Entry 5A7F (X-ray diffraction, 1.86 A resolution); this record covers chain A.

Chain A:
Name: Liver carboxylesterase 1
Source organism: Homo sapiens
Notes: EC 3.1.1.1, 3.1.1.56
UniProtKB: P23141-3 (EST1_HUMAN); numbering as in UniProt (aligned over 21-552)
Chain sequence (532 residues; row label = number of the first residue in the row):
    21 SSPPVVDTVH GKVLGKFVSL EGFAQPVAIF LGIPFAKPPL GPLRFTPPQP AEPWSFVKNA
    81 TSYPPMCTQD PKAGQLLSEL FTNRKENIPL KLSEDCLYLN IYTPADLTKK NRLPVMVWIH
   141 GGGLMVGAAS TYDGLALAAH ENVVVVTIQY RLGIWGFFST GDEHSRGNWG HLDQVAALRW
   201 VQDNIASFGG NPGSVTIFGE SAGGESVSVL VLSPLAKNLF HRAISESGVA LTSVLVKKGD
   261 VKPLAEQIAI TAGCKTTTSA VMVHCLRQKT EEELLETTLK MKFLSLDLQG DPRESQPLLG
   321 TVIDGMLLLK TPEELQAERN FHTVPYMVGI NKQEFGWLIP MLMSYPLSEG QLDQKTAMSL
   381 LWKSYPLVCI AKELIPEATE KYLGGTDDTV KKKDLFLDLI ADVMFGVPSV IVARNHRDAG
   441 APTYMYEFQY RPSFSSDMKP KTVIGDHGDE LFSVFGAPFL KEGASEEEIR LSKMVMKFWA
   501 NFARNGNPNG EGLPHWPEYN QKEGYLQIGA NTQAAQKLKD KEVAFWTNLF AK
Disulfides: Cys-87/Cys-116, Cys-274/Cys-285
Covalent attachments: N-acetylglucosamine (NAG) linked to Asn-79
What the authors report for this chain:
  - catalytic residues: Ser-221, Glu-354, His-467
  - post-translational modification sites: Asn-79
  - binding site for N-acetylglucosamine: Asn-79
  - self-association interface (contacts with another copy of this molecule); pairs are residue here / residue on that copy: Lys-78/Glu-183 (salt bridge), Lys-275/Glu-292 (salt bridge)
  - mutagenesis - N79Q: unchanged catalytic activity
  - mutagenesis - N79Q: unchanged expression

Summary:
N-acetylglucosamine is covalently linked to Asn-79. From the paper: catalytic residues Ser-221, Glu-354 and
His-467; N79Q leaves catalytic activity unchanged.
Chain A is Liver carboxylesterase 1 (Homo sapiens); the structure, Comparison of the structure and activity of
glycosylated and aglycosylated Human Carboxylesterase 1, was determined by X-ray diffraction (same publication
as 5A7G and 5A7H).
